Entry 8PQ2 (electron microscopy, 3.85 A resolution); this record covers chains H and L of the 3 polymer chains in the assembly.

== Chain H ==
Protein: P4J15 Fragment Antigen-Binding Heavy Chain
From: Homo sapiens
Sequence (121 residues; each row starts with the number of its first residue):
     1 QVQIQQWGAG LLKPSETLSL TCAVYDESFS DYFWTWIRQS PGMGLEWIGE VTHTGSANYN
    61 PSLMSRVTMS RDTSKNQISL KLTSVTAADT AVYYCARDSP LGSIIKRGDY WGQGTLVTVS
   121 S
Unresolved in the structure: 1-3, 119-121
Disulfides: C22-C95

== Chain L ==
Protein: P4J15 Fragment Antigen-Binding Light Chain
From: Homo sapiens
Sequence (107 residues; each row starts with the number of its first residue):
     1 DIQMTQSPSS LSASVGDRVT VTCQASQGIT NYVNWYQQKP GKAPKLLIYH ASHLETGVPS
    61 RFSGSGSGTD FTFTISSLQP EDFATYYCQQ FDHLPPTFGQ GTRLEIK
Unresolved in the structure: 1-14, 100-107
Disulfides: C23-C88

== Interface between chain H and chain L ==
Pairs across the interface (16; chain H residue first):
  I37(H) - F98(L)  hydrophobic
  L45(H) - F98(L)  hydrophobic
  W47(H) - L94(L)  hydrophobic
  W47(H) - P96(L)
  N60(H) - P95(L)
  I105(H) - F91(L)
  K106(H) - Y49(L)  hydrogen bond
  K106(H) - E55(L)  salt bridge
  R107(H) - N34(L)
  R107(H) - Y36(L)
  R107(H) - L46(L)
  R107(H) - F91(L)
  G108(H) - Y36(L)
  G108(H) - L46(L)
  W111(H) - P44(L)  hydrophobic
  G112(H) - A43(L)
Also at the interface, not in a pair above, chain H (17 interface residues in all): Q39, G44, E46, P61, Y94, I104, D109
Also at the interface, not in a pair above, chain L (16 interface residues in all): Q38, H50, Y87, Q89

== Summary ==
17 residues of chain H and 16 residues of chain L are in contact, with 1 hydrogen bond and 1 salt bridge.
Among the polar pairs are K106(H)-E55(L) and K106(H)-Y49(L).
Chain H is P4J15 Fragment Antigen-Binding Heavy Chain and chain L is P4J15 Fragment Antigen-Binding Light
Chain, both from Homo sapiens; the structure, XBB 1.0 RBD bound to P4J15 (Local), was determined by electron
microscopy (same publication as 8PSD).
